7UXW - chains A and E of the 6 polymer chains in the assembly; structure by X-ray diffraction, 2.57 A resolution.

Chain A:
Protein: Cyclic GMP-AMP synthase
From: Mus musculus
Notes: EC 2.7.7.86
UniProt: Q8C6L5 (CGAS_MOUSE); numbering as in UniProt (aligned over 147-507)
Sequence (364 residues; row label = number of the first residue in the row):
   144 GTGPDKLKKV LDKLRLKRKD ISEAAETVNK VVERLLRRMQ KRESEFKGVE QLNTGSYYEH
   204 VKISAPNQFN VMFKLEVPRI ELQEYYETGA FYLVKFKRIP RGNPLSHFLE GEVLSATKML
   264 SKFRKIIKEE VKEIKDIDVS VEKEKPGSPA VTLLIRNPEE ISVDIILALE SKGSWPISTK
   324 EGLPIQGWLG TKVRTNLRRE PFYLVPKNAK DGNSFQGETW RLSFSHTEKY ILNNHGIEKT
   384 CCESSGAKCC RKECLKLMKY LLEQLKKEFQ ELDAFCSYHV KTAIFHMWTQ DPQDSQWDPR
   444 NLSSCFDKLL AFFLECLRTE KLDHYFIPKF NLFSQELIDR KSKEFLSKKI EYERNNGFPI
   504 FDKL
Disordered / not traced: 144-147, 185, 240-244, 246, 255, 353-358
Construct notes: expression tag (144-146); engineered mutation Gln-211 (Glu in Q8C6L5), Asn-213 (Asp in Q8C6L5)
Metal / ion sites: Mg2+: Gln-211, Asn-213 (together with ATP); Zn2+: His-378, Cys-384, Cys-385, Cys-392
Residues lining bound ligands:
  - ATP (adenosine-5'-triphosphate): Gly-198, Ser-199, Glu-202, Lys-205, Gln-211, Asn-213, Arg-364, Ser-368, Glu-371, Lys-402, Ser-420, Tyr-421, Lys-424, His-467
  - GTP (guanosine-5'-triphosphate): Thr-197, Gln-211, Asn-213, Met-215, Lys-288, Pro-289, Gly-290, Ser-291, Pro-292, Ala-293, Asp-307, Ile-309, Val-348, Lys-350, Arg-364, Ser-366, Ser-368
UniProt features mapped onto this chain:
  - region: Lys-372 to Lys-395 (DNA-binding)
  - motif: Leu-154 to Leu-159 (Nuclear export signal), Asp-281 to Ser-291 (Nuclear localization signal)
  - binding site (GTP): Thr-197, Asp-307, Arg-364 to Glu-371
  - binding site (ATP): Ser-199, Glu-371, Lys-402, Ser-420 to Lys-424
  - binding site (2',3'-cGAMP): Gly-290, Asp-307, Lys-350, Arg-364 to Ser-366
  - binding site (Mg(2+)): Asp-307
  - binding site (Zn(2+)): His-378, Cys-384, Cys-385, Cys-392
  - site: Arg-241 (Arginine-anchor), Asp-307, Ile-308 (Cleavage)
  - modified residue: Lys-156 (N6-lactoyllysine), Glu-176 (PolyADP-ribosyl glutamic acid), Ser-199 (Phosphoserine), Tyr-201 (Phosphotyrosine), Glu-272 (5-glutamyl polyglutamate), Ser-291 (Phosphoserine), Glu-302 (5-glutamyl glutamate), Lys-372 (N6-acetyllysine), Lys-382 (N6-acetyllysine), Lys-402 (N6-acetyllysine), Ser-420 (Phosphoserine), Lys-491 (N6-methyllysine)
  - lipidation (S-palmitoyl cysteine): Cys-392, Cys-393, Cys-459
  - cross-link (Glycyl lysine isopeptide (Lys-Gly)): Lys-217 (interchain with G-Cter in SUMO), Lys-271 (interchain with G-Cter in ubiquitin), Lys-335 (interchain with G-Cter in SUMO), Lys-372 (interchain with G-Cter in SUMO), Lys-382 (interchain with G-Cter in SUMO), Lys-399 (interchain with G-Cter in ubiquitin), Lys-402 (interchain with G-Cter in ubiquitin), Lys-409 (interchain with G-Cter in ubiquitin), Lys-410 (interchain with G-Cter in ubiquitin), Lys-464 (interchain with G-Cter in SUMO)
  - mutagenesis: Lys-156 (K156Q: Mimics lactylation; knockin mice show higher mortality following HSV-1 infection), Asn-172 (N172K: Induces alteration of the DNA-binding surface and leads to decreased synthesis of cyclic GMP-AMP (cGAMP); when associated with L-180), Glu-176 (E176A: Abolished poly-ADP-ribosylation by PARP1, stimulating interferon production in knockin mice), Arg-180 (R180L: Induces alteration of the DNA-binding surface and leads to decreased synthesis of cyclic GMP-AMP (cGAMP); when associated with K-182), Gly-198 (G198A: Abolishes stimulation of interferon production; when associated with A-199), Ser-199 (S199A: Abolishes stimulation of interferon production; when associated with A-199), Tyr-201 (Y201E: Phosphomimetic mutant; reduced translocation to the nucleus following treatment with etoposide), Lys-217 (K217R: Reduced sumoylation), Arg-222 (R222E: Impaired tethering to chromatin, leading to constitutive activation in the absence of DNA), Lys-238 (K238E: Does not affect interaction with nucleosomes), Lys-240 (K240E: Impaired tethering to chromatin, leading to constitutive activation in the absence of DNA), Arg-241 (R241E: Abolished tethering to chromatin, leading to strong constitutive activation in the absence of DNA), 28 further mutagenesis entries in UniProt
From the paper describing this entry:
  - binding site for GTP: Asp-307, Ile-309, Arg-364, Ser-366
  - binding site for ATP: Tyr-421
  - mutagenesis - R364A (33-fold), H467A: decreased catalytic activity on ATP/GTP
  - mutagenesis - H467A (2-fold): increased catalytic activity on GTP/GTP
  - binding site for GTP: Thr-197 (citing earlier work)
  - specificity-determining residues: Ile-309, Arg-364
  - mutagenesis - R364A (10-fold): decreased catalytic activity on GTP/GTP
  - mutagenesis - R364A (4-fold): increased catalytic activity on ATP/ATP
  - catalytic residues: Asp-307
  - mutagenesis - E211Q/D213N/K382E: decreased binding to dsDNA
  - specificity-determining residues: His-467 (proposed by the authors, not directly observed)
  - mutagenesis - E211Q/D213N: abolished catalytic activity

Chain E:
Molecule: Palindromic DNA18
From: DNA molecule
Sequence (18 nucleotides; row label = number of the first residue in the row):
     1 ATCTGTACAT GTACAGAT

How chain A and chain E interact:
Contacting residue pairs (10; chain A residue first):
  Arg-158(A) / DG16(E)  salt bridge to the phosphate
  Leu-159(A) / DG16(E)  sugar contact
  Lys-160(A) / DA17(E)  phosphate contact
  Arg-161(A) / DA15(E)  base contact
  Arg-161(A) / DG16(E)  hydrogen bond to the phosphate
  Arg-161(A) / DA17(E)  hydrogen bond to the phosphate
  His-203(A) / DA15(E)  salt bridge to the phosphate
  Cys-385(A) / DC14(E)  phosphate contact
  Glu-386(A) / DC14(E)  phosphate contact
  Lys-395(A) / DA15(E)  salt bridge to the phosphate
Other interface residues (no listed pair), chain A (12 interface residues in all): Arg-180, Ser-387, Lys-391, Lys-399
Other interface residues (no listed pair), chain E (5 interface residues in all): DA7

In short:
12 residues of chain A face 5 of chain E across their interface; the contacts include 2 hydrogen bonds and 3
salt bridges. Polar pairs include Arg-161(A)/DG16(E), Arg-161(A)/DA17(E) and Arg-158(A)/DG16(E). From the
paper: the catalytic residue Asp-307(A); R364A and H467A of chain A reduce catalytic activity on ATP/GTP; 4
substitutions were tested in all.
Here chain A is Cyclic GMP-AMP synthase (Mus musculus) and chain E is Palindromic DNA18 (DNA molecule). Entry
7UXW (Structure of ATP and GTP bind to Cyclic GMP AMP synthase (cGAS) through Mg coordination) was determined
by X-ray diffraction together with 7UUX, 7UYQ, 7UYZ, 7UZR, 7V0W, 8EAE and 14 further entries from the same
study.
